Entry 6M3I (X-ray diffraction, 1.98 A resolution); this record covers chains A and B.

[Chain A]
Name: Histone PARylation factor 1
Organism: Homo sapiens
UniProt: Q9NWY4 (HPF1_HUMAN); residue numbers follow UniProt; this construct covers 1-346
Sequence (346 residues; each row starts with the number of its first residue):
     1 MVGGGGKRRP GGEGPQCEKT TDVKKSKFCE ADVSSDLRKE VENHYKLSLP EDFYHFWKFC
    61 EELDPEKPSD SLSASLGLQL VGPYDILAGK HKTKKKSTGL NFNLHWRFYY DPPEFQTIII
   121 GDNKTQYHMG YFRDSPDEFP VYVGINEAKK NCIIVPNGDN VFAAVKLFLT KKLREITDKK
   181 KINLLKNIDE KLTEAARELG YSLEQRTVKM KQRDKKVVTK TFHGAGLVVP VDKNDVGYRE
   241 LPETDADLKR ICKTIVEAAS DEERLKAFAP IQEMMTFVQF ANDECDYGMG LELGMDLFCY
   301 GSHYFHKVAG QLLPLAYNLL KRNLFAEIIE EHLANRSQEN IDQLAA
Disordered / not traced: 1-29, 346
Curated features (UniProtKB/Swiss-Prot):
  - active site: Glu284 (Proton donor)
  - modified residue: Met1 (N-acetylmethionine), Lys19 (N6-acetyllysine), Ser97 (ADP-ribosylserine), Lys186 (N6-acetyllysine), Lys233 (N6-acetyllysine), Asp235 (PolyADP-ribosyl aspartic acid), Tyr238 (ADP-ribosyltyrosine), Glu240 (PolyADP-ribosyl glutamic acid)
  - mutagenesis: Lys149 to Lys150 (Abolished interaction with PARP2, leading to destabilize the PARP2-nucleosome complex), Lys179 to Lys181 (Abolished interaction with PARP2, leading to destabilize the PARP2-nucleosome complex), Tyr238 to Arg239 (Loss of ability to bind PARP1 and histones. Abolishes PARP1 ability to mediate ADP-ribosylation), Arg239 (R239A: Strongly reduced serine ADP-ribosylation by PARP1 and PARP2. Decreases PARP1 ability to mediate tyrosine ADP-ribosylation. Promotes auto-ADP-ribosylation of PARP1), Glu243 (E243A: Does not affect serine ADP-ribosylation by PARP1 and PARP2), Phe268 (F268S: Promotes auto-ADP-ribosylation of PARP1. Abolished interaction with PARP1), Phe280 (F280A: Promotes auto-ADP-ribosylation of PARP1), Asp283 (D283A: Strongly reduced serine ADP-ribosylation by PARP1 and PARP2; D283H: Promotes auto-ADP-ribosylation of PARP1. Abolished interaction with PARP1), Glu284 (E284A: Abolished serine ADP-ribosylation by PARP1 and PARP2), Cys285 (C285H: Promotes auto-ADP-ribosylation of PARP1), Asp286 (D286A: Strongly reduced serine ADP-ribosylation by PARP1 and PARP2), Glu292 (E292A: Does not affect serine ADP-ribosylation of histones), 2 further mutagenesis entries in UniProt
From the paper describing this entry:
  - mutagenesis - E138K, F139S, K216E: unchanged binding to Poly [ADP-ribose] polymerase 1 (chain B)
  - mutagenesis - R239A: decreased binding to Poly [ADP-ribose] polymerase 1 (chain B)
  - mutagenesis - R239A: increased catalytic activity on automodification of PARP1
  - mutagenesis - E284A: abolished catalytic activity on ADP-ribosylation of histones
  - mutagenesis - E284A (3-fold): increased binding to Poly [ADP-ribose] polymerase 1 (chain B)
  - mutagenesis - E284A: increased catalytic activity on PARP1 automodification
  - catalytic residues: Glu284
  - contacts within the chain: Val218-Tyr238 (hydrophobic contact), Tyr238-Glu292 (hydrogen bond), Arg239-Glu284 (salt bridge), Arg239-Asp286 (salt bridge)
  - catalytic residues: Arg239 (proposed by the authors, not directly observed)

[Chain B]
Name: Poly [ADP-ribose] polymerase 1
Organism: Homo sapiens
Notes: EC 2.4.2.30, 2.4.2.-
UniProt: P09874 (PARP1_HUMAN); residue numbers follow UniProt; this construct covers 788-1014
Sequence (253 residues; each row starts with the number of its first residue; note: 102 numbers in that range are skipped by the numbering (no residue carries them; nothing is unmodelled there)):
   660 GTKSKLPKPV QDLIKMIF
   780 GSGSGSGGDP IDVNYEKLKT DIKVVDRDSE EAEIIRKYVK NTHATTHNAY DLEVIDIFKI
   840 EREGECQRYK PFKQLHNRRL LWHGSRTTNF AGILSQGLRI APPEAPVTGY MFGKGIYFAD
   900 MVSKSANYCH TSQGDPIGLI LLGEVALGNM YELKHASHIS KLPKGKHSVK GLGKTTPDPS
   960 ANISLDGVDV PLGTGISSGV NDTSLLYNEY IVYDIAQVNL KYLLKLKFNF KTSLW
Disordered / not traced: 660-662, 780-787, 881-888
Differences from the reference sequence: expression tag (660-677, 780-787)
Curated features (UniProtKB/Swiss-Prot):
  - active site: Glu988 (For poly [ADP-ribose] polymerase activity)
  - binding site (NAD(+)): His862 to Ser864, Gly871, Arg878, Ser904
  - mutagenesis: Leu797 (L797P: 1.5% of wild-type activity), His826 (H826A: Strongly reduced serine ADP-ribosylation, caused by abolished interaction with HPF1; H826E: Decreased polymerase activity, leading to the production of short poly-ADP-ribose chains), Pro850 to Phe851 (Abolished interaction with TIMELESS), His862 (H862A: Poly-ADP-ribosyltransferase activity is impaired while mono-ADP-ribosyltransferase activity is not affected; produces a mixture of short and mono ADP-ribose chains), Arg865 (R865A: Increased affinity for DNA damage sites), Asn868 (N868S: 4% of wild-type activity), Ala870 (A870S/L: Increased DNA-independent poly-ADP-ribosyltransferase activity), Gly871 (G871L: Increased DNA-independent poly-ADP-ribosyltransferase activity; G871S: Does not affect DNA-independent poly-ADP-ribosyltransferase activity), Pro882 (P882G: Does not affect DNA-independent poly-ADP-ribosyltransferase activity), Glu883 to Thr887 (Does not affect DNA-independent poly-ADP-ribosyltransferase activity), Glu883 (E883Q: Does not affect ADP-ribosyltransferase activity), Pro885 (P885G/S: Does not affect DNA-independent poly-ADP-ribosyltransferase activity), 13 further mutagenesis entries in UniProt
Small-molecule neighbours: benzamide (UNU): Trp861, His862, Gly863, Tyr889, Tyr896, Phe897, Ala898, Lys903, Ser904, Tyr907, Glu988

[How chain A and chain B interact]
Pairs across the interface (43):
  Asn234(A) - His934(B)  hydrogen bond
  Val236(A) - Ser983(B)
  Asp261(A) - Trp1014(B)
  Arg264(A) - Trp1014(B)
  Leu265(A) - Leu1013(B)  hydrophobic
  Leu265(A) - Trp1014(B)
  Phe268(A) - Leu1013(B)  hydrophobic
  Phe268(A) - Trp1014(B)  hydrophobic
  Gln272(A) - Ser911(B)
  Gln272(A) - Gln912(B)  hydrogen bond (side chain-backbone)
  Gln272(A) - Leu1013(B)
  Glu273(A) - Arg865(B)  salt bridge
  Glu273(A) - His909(B)  salt bridge
  Thr276(A) - Asn906(B)
  Thr276(A) - His909(B)
  Phe277(A) - His909(B)
  Gln279(A) - Thr825(B)
  Gln279(A) - His826(B)
  Gln279(A) - Asn906(B)
  Phe280(A) - Asn906(B)
  Phe280(A) - Tyr907(B)
  Asn282(A) - Leu985(B)
  Asp283(A) - His826(B)  salt bridge
  Asp283(A) - Lys903(B)  salt bridge
  Asp283(A) - Leu984(B)
  Asp283(A) - Leu985(B)  hydrogen bond (backbone-backbone)
  Asp283(A) - Tyr986(B)
  Glu284(A) - Met890(B)
  Glu284(A) - Ser983(B)
  Glu284(A) - Glu988(B)
  Cys285(A) - Lys953(B)
  Cys285(A) - Ser983(B)  hydrogen bond (side chain-backbone)
  Cys285(A) - Leu984(B)
  Cys285(A) - Leu985(B)  hydrophobic
  Tyr287(A) - Leu985(B)
  Tyr304(A) - Trp1014(B)
  Lys307(A) - Ser1012(B)
  Lys307(A) - Leu1013(B)
  Lys307(A) - Trp1014(B)  hydrogen bond (side chain-backbone)
  Val308(A) - Leu1013(B)
  Gln311(A) - Ala828(B)
  Gln311(A) - Thr1011(B)  hydrogen bond
  Leu315(A) - Thr825(B)
Also at the interface, not in a pair above, chain A (23 interface residues in all): Leu319
Also at the interface, not in a pair above, chain B (24 interface residues in all): Asn827, Gly913
The authors on this interface:
  - interface residues, chain A: Phe268(A), Phe280(A), Asp283(A), Cys285(A), Lys307(A)
  - hot spots on chain A (mutagenesis) - F268S, D283H: abolished binding to Poly [ADP-ribose] polymerase 1 (chain B)
  - hot spots on chain A (mutagenesis) - F280A, C285H, K307S: decreased binding to Poly [ADP-ribose] polymerase 1 (chain B)
  - interface residues, chain B: His826(B), Leu985(B), Ser1012(B), Leu1013(B), Trp1014(B)

[Overview]
23 residues of chain A face 24 of chain B across their interface, with 6 hydrogen bonds and 4 salt bridges.
Polar pairs include Glu273(A)-Arg865(B), Glu273(A)-His909(B) and Asp283(A)-His826(B). From the paper:
catalytic residues Glu284(A) and Arg239(A); R239A, F280A and C285H of chain A, among others, reduce binding to
Poly [ADP-ribose] polymerase 1 (chain B); 10 substitutions were tested in all.
Here chain A is Histone PARylation factor 1 and chain B is Poly [ADP-ribose] polymerase 1, both from Homo
sapiens. Entry 6M3I (Crystal structure of HPF1/PARP1 complex) was determined by X-ray diffraction, deposited
together with 6M3G and 6M3H.
